PDB entry 4LUP | X-ray diffraction, 1.20 A resolution | chains A and B

Chain A:
Name: RNA polymerase sigma factor
Source organism: Escherichia coli
UniProtKB: Q0P6M2 (Q0P6M2_ECOLX); residue numbers follow UniProt; this construct covers 3-92
Sequence (106 residues; each row starts with the number of its first residue):
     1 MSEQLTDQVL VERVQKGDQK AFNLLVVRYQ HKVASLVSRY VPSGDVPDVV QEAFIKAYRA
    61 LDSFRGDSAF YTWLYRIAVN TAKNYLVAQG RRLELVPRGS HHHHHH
Unresolved in the structure: 1-4, 96-106
Differences from the reference sequence: expression tag (1-2, 93-106)

Chain B:
Molecule: region 2 of sigmaE of E. coli
Sequence (7 nucleotides; numbered 107 to 113; the number before each row is that of its first residue):
   107 TGTCAAA

How chain A and chain B interact:
Residue-residue contacts (23; chain A residue first):
  Lys-56(A) / DT109(B)  hydrogen bond to the base
  Ala-60(A) / DT109(B)  base contact
  Ser-63(A) / DC110(B)  hydrogen bond to the base
  Phe-64(A) / DC110(B)  base contact
  Arg-65(A) / DC110(B)  hydrogen bond to the base
  Gly-66(A) / DC110(B)  hydrogen bond to the base
  Asp-67(A) / DC110(B)  hydrogen bond to the base
  Ser-68(A) / DC110(B)  hydrogen bond to the sugar
  Ser-68(A) / DA112(B)  phosphate contact
  Ala-69(A) / DA112(B)  hydrogen bond to the phosphate
  Thr-72(A) / DA112(B)  hydrogen bond to the phosphate
  Thr-72(A) / DA113(B)  hydrogen bond to the base
  Trp-73(A) / DT109(B)  sugar contact
  Trp-73(A) / DC110(B)  sugar contact
  Tyr-75(A) / DA113(B)  stacking on the base
  Arg-76(A) / DT109(B)  phosphate contact
  Arg-76(A) / DC110(B)  phosphate contact
  Arg-76(A) / DA113(B)  hydrogen bond to the base
  Ile-77(A) / DT109(B)  base contact
  Asn-80(A) / DG108(B)  base contact
  Asn-80(A) / DT109(B)  hydrogen bond to the base
  Asn-84(A) / DT107(B)  base contact
  Asn-84(A) / DG108(B)  hydrogen bond to the base
Other interface residues (no listed pair), chain A (17 interface residues in all): Tyr-71
Other interface residues (no listed pair), chain B (7 interface residues in all): DA111

Overview:
Chain A and chain B form an interface of 17 and 7 residues respectively; the contacts include 12 hydrogen
bonds and 1 aromatic stacking contact. Among the polar pairs are Lys-56(A)/DT109(B), Ser-63(A)/DC110(B) and
Arg-65(A)/DC110(B).
Here chain A is RNA polymerase sigma factor (Escherichia coli) and chain B is region 2 of sigmaE of E. coli.
Entry 4LUP (Crystal structure of the complex formed by region of E. coli sigmaE bound to its -10 ...) was
determined by X-ray diffraction (same publication as 2MAP).
